Entry 1JZA (X-ray diffraction, 2.20 A resolution); this record covers chain A.

Chain A:
Molecule: Neurotoxin 2
Organism: Centruroides sculpturatus
Reference sequence: P01493 (SCX2_CENSC); aligned to UniProt positions 1-66 over residues 1-66 (the alignment contains insertions or deletions, so no single offset holds)
Chain sequence (66 residues; row label = number of the first residue in the row):
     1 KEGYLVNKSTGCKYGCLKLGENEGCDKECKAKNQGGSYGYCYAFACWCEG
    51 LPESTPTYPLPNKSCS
Disulfides: Cys12-Cys65, Cys16-Cys41, Cys25-Cys46, Cys29-Cys48
What the authors report for this chain:
  - interface residues: Lys13, Tyr42, Tyr58
  - conformationally variable residues (loop rearrangement): Lys1 to Glu2, Pro59 to Cys65

Summary:
The paper reports interface residues Lys13, Tyr42 and Tyr58; conformational variability at Lys1 and Pro59.
Chain A is Neurotoxin 2 (Centruroides sculpturatus); the structure, Crystal Structure of Variant 2 Scorpion
Toxin from Centruroides sculpturatus Ewing, was determined by X-ray diffraction together with 1JZB from the
same study.
